PDB entry 2CKM | X-ray diffraction, 2.15 A resolution | chain A

# Chain A
Molecule: Acetylcholinesterase
Organism: Torpedo californica
Notes: EC 3.1.1.7
UniProt: P04058 (ACES_TORCA); residues 1-543 here correspond to UniProt positions 22-564 (UniProt number = residue number + 21)
Amino-acid sequence (543 residues; numbered 1 to 543; the number before each row is that of its first residue):
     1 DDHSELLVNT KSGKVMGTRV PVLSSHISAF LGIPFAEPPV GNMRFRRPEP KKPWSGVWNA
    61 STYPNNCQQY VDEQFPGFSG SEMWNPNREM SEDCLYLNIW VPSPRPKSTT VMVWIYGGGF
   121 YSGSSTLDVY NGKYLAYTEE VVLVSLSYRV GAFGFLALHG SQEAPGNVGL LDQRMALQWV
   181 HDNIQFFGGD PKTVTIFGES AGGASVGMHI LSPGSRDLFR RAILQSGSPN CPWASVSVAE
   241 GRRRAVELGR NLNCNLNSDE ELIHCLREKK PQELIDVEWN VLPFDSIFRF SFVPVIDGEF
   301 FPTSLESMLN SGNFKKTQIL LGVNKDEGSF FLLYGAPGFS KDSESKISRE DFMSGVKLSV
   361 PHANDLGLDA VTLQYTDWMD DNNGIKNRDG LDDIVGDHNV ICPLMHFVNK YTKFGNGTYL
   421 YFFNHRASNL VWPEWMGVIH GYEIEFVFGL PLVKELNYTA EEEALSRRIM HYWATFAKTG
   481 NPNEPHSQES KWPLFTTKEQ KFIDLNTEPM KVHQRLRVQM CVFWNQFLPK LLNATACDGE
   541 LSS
Disordered / not traced: 1-3, 486-489, 536-543
Disulfides: C67-C94, C254-C265, C402-C521
Covalent attachments: N-acetylglucosamine (NAG) linked to N59, N416
Ligand contacts: AA7 (n,n'-di-1,2,3,4-tetrahydroacridin-9-ylheptane-1,7-diamine): Y70, D72, W84, G117, G118, Y121, Y130, E199, I275, E278, W279, F330, Y334, W432, I439, H440, G441, Y442
Curated features (UniProtKB/Swiss-Prot):
  - active site: S200 (Acyl-ester intermediate), E327 (Charge relay system), H440 (Charge relay system)
  - lipidation: S543 (GPI-anchor amidated serine)
  - glycosylation (N-linked (GlcNAc...) asparagine): N59, N416, N457, N533

# Overview
Ligands of chain A: compound AA7. N-acetylglucosamine is covalently linked to N59 and N416. Curated annotation
(UniProt) lists 3 active-site residues.
Chain A is Acetylcholinesterase (Torpedo californica); the structure, Torpedo californica acetylcholinesterase
complexed with alkylene- linked bis-tacrine dimer (7 carbon linker), was determined by X-ray diffraction
together with 2CMF, 1UT6 and 1ODC from the same study.
